Entry 2V3B (X-ray diffraction, 2.45 A resolution); this record covers chains A and B.

== Chain A ==
Molecule: Rubredoxin reductase
Source organism: Pseudomonas aeruginosa
UniProtKB: Q9HTK9 (Q9HTK9_PSEAE); numbering as in UniProt (aligned over 1-384)
Sequence (384 residues; row label = number of the first residue in the row):
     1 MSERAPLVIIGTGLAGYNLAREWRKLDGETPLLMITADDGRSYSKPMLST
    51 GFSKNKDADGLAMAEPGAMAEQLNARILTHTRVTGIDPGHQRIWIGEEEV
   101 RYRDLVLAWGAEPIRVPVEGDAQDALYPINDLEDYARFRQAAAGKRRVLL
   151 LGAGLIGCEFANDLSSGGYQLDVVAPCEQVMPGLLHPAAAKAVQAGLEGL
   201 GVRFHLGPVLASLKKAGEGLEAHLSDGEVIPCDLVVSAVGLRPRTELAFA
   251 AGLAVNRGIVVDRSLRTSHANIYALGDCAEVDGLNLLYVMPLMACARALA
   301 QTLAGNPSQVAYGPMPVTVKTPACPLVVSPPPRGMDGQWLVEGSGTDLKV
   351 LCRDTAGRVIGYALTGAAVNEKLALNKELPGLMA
Disordered / not traced: 1-3
Residues lining bound ligands: FAD (flavin-adenine dinucleotide): Ile10, Gly11, Thr12, Gly13, Leu14, Ala15, Gly16, Ile35, Thr36, Ala37, Asp38, Lys45, Pro46, Ser49, Thr81, Arg82, Val83, Ala108, Trp109, Gly110, Ala111, Ile129, Asn130, Ile156, Glu159, Phe160, Arg244, Leu247, Leu275, Gly276, Asp277, Leu287, Tyr288, Val289, Met290, Leu292, Thr318, Lys320
From the paper describing this entry:
  - binding site for flavin-adenine dinucleotide: Lys45
  - conformationally variable residues (domain motion): Leu373

== Chain B ==
Molecule: Rubredoxin 2
Source organism: Pseudomonas aeruginosa
UniProtKB: Q9HTK8 (Q9HTK8_PSEAE); residue numbers follow UniProt; this construct covers 1-55
Sequence (55 residues; each row starts with the number of its first residue):
     1 MRKWQCVVCGFIYDEALGLPEEGIPAGTRWEDIPADWVCPDCGVGKIDFE
    51 MIEIA
Disordered / not traced: 54-55
Metal / ion sites: Fe ion: Cys6, Cys9, Cys39, Cys42
Swiss-Prot annotation at these positions:
  - binding site (Fe cation): Cys6, Cys9, Cys39, Cys42
From the paper describing this entry:
  - Fe ion coordination: Cys9

== Interface between chain A and chain B ==
Pairs across the interface (21):
  Arg21(A) with Asp48(B), salt bridge
  Ser44(A) with Val7(B), hydrogen bond (side chain-backbone); Val8(B)
  Pro46(A) with Val8(B)
  Met47(A) with Val7(B); Val8(B)
  Lys54(A) with Gln5(B)
  Met63(A) with Val7(B), hydrophobic
  Val289(A) with Cys42(B)
  Met290(A) with Asp41(B); Cys42(B), hydrogen bond (backbone-backbone)
  Met293(A) with Gly43(B); Val44(B), hydrophobic
  Arg297(A) with Val38(B); Gly43(B), hydrogen bond (side chain-backbone)
  Lys320(A) with Cys9(B)
  Lys372(A) with Asp41(B), salt bridge
  Leu373(A) with Glu21(B); Glu22(B)
  Ala374(A) with Glu21(B)
  Lys377(A) with Glu21(B), salt bridge
Other interface residues (no listed pair), chain A (18 interface residues in all): Leu14, Asn18, Thr318
Other interface residues (no listed pair), chain B (16 interface residues in all): Gly10, Pro40, Gly45, Ile47
The authors on this interface:
  - pairs named by the authors: Ser44(A)-Val8(B), Ser44(A)-Val7(B) (hydrogen bond), Met290(A)-Cys42(B) (hydrogen bond), Arg297(A)-Gly43(B) (hydrogen bond), Pro316(A)-Asp41(B) (water-mediated contact), Thr318(A)-Asp41(B) (water-mediated contact), Lys372(A)-Asp41(B) (salt bridge), Leu373(A)-Glu21(B) (hydrophobic contact), Lys377(A)-Glu21(B)

== In short ==
18 residues of chain A face 16 of chain B across their interface, with 3 hydrogen bonds and 3 salt bridges.
Polar contacts include Arg21(A)-Asp48(B), Lys372(A)-Asp41(B) and Lys377(A)-Glu21(B). The paper describes
contacts between Ser44(A) and Val8(B) and Lys377(A) and Glu21(B); hydrogen bonds between Ser44(A) and Val7(B),
Met290(A) and Cys42(B) and Arg297(A) and Gly43(B); water-mediated contacts between Pro316(A) and Asp41(B) and
Thr318(A) and Asp41(B). The paper reports a binding site for flavin-adenine dinucleotide at Lys45(A); Fe ion
coordination by Cys9(B).
Here chain A is Rubredoxin reductase and chain B is Rubredoxin 2, both from Pseudomonas aeruginosa. Entry 2V3B
(Crystal structure of the electron transfer complex rubredoxin - rubredoxin reductase from Pseudomonas
aeruginosa) was determined by X-ray diffraction (same publication as 2V3A).
